PDB entry 5L6L | X-ray diffraction, 2.70 A resolution | chains E and M of the 10 polymer chains in the assembly

# Chain E
Name: VapB family protein
Source organism: Caulobacter crescentus
UniProt: Q9AC34 (Q9AC34_CAUCR); residues 2-79 here = UniProt positions 2-79
Amino-acid sequence (85 residues; each row starts with the number of its first residue; numbers below 1 keep their minus sign (Mse-5 is residue -5)):
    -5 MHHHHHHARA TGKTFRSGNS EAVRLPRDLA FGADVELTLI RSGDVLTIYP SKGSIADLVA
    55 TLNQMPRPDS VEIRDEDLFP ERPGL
Unresolved in the structure: -5 to -1, 64-79
Construct notes: initiating methionine (-5); expression tag (-4 to 1)
Modified / non-standard residues: Mse-5 (selenomethionine); Mse59 (selenomethionine; parent Met)
Reported in the primary citation:
  - binding site for the 27-nt DNA strand (chain M): Ser11, Asn13, Arg21

# Chain M
Molecule: 27-nt DNA strand
Sequence (27 nucleotides; each row starts with the number of its first residue):
     1 CTCCGTCAAT ATGCGTATAT ACGTTCC

# Chain E / chain M interface
Residue-residue contacts (8; chain E residue first):
  Ser11(E) with DT6(M), base contact; DA8(M), hydrogen bond to the base
  Gly12(E) with DT6(M), base contact
  Asn13(E) with DC4(M), sugar contact; DG5(M), base contact
  Ser14(E) with DC4(M), hydrogen bond to the phosphate; DG5(M), hydrogen bond to the phosphate; DT6(M), base contact

# Overview
Chain E and chain M each contribute 4 residues to their interface, with 3 hydrogen bonds. Polar pairs include
Ser11(E)-DA8(M), Ser14(E)-DC4(M) and Ser14(E)-DG5(M). The paper reports a binding site for the 27-nt DNA
strand (chain M) at Ser11(E), Asn13(E) and Arg21(E).
Here chain E is VapB family protein (Caulobacter crescentus) and chain M is a 27-nt DNA strand. Entry 5L6L
(Structure of Caulobacter crescentus VapBC1 bound to operator DNA) was determined by X-ray diffraction
together with 5K8J and 5L6M from the same study.
